4ROE - chains A and B of the 4 polymer chains in the assembly; structure by X-ray diffraction, 2.20 A resolution.

Chain A:
Protein: Transcription factor IIIB 50 kDa subunit
From: Homo sapiens
UniProt: Q9HAW0 (BRF2_HUMAN); residues 62-419 here = UniProt positions 62-419
Chain sequence (360 residues; numbered 60 to 419; the number before each row is that of its first residue):
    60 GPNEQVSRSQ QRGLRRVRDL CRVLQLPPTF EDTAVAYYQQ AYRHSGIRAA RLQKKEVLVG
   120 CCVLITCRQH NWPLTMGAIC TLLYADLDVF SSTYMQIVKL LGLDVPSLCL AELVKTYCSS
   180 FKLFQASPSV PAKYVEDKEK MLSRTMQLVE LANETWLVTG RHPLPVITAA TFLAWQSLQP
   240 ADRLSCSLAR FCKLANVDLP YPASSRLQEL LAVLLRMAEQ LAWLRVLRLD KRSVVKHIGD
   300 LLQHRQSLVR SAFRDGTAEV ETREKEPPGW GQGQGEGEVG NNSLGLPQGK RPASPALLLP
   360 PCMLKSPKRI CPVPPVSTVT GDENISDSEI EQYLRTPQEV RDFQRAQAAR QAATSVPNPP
Disordered / not traced: 60-63, 315-355, 412-419
Construct notes: expression tag (60-61)
What the authors report for this chain:
  - binding site for Non-template strand: Arg110
  - specificity-determining residues: Arg110, Tyr260
  - mutagenesis - R110A: decreased binding to DNA
  - post-translational modification sites: Cys361, Cys370
  - mutagenesis - C361A: unchanged binding to TBP/DNA complexes
  - mutagenesis - C361D (50-fold): decreased binding to TBP-DNA complexes
  - mutagenesis - C361D: unchanged binding to TATA-box-binding protein (chain B)

Chain B:
Protein: TATA-box-binding protein
From: Homo sapiens
UniProt: P20226 (TBP_HUMAN); residue numbers follow UniProt; this construct covers 159-339
Chain sequence (183 residues; row label = number of the first residue in the row):
   157 GPSGIVPQLQ NIVSTVNLGC KLDLKTIALR ARNAEYNPKR FAAVIMRIRE PRTTALIFSS
   217 GKMVCTGAKS EEQSRLAARK YARVVQKLGF PAKFLDFKIQ NMVGSCDVKF PIRLEGLVLT
   277 HQQFSSYEPE LFPGLIYRMI KPRIVLLIFV SGKVVLTGAK VRAEIYEAFE NIYPILKGFR
   337 KTT
Disordered / not traced: 157, 335-339
Construct notes: expression tag (157-158)

Chain A / chain B interface:
Contacting residue pairs (84; chain A residue first):
  Arg127(A) with Glu284(B), salt bridge; Glu286(B), salt bridge
  Thr134(A) with Glu286(B)
  Met135(A) with Glu284(B); Glu286(B), hydrogen bond (backbone-side chain); Leu287(B), hydrophobic
  Ser150(A) with Leu287(B)
  Tyr153(A) with Glu284(B), hydrogen bond
  Met154(A) with Ile292(B), hydrophobic
  Lys158(A) with Arg294(B)
  Asp163(A) with Gln278(B), hydrogen bond
  Leu167(A) with Glu286(B)
  Asn212(A) with Arg269(B), hydrogen bond (backbone-side chain); Glu271(B)
  Glu213(A) with Arg269(B), hydrogen bond (backbone-side chain)
  Trp215(A) with Pro267(B), hydrophobic; Ile268(B); Arg269(B); Val306(B), hydrophobic
  Thr218(A) with Leu270(B); Glu271(B), hydrogen bond; Tyr283(B); Val306(B)
  Gly219(A) with Tyr283(B), hydrogen bond (backbone-side chain); Pro289(B)
  Arg220(A) with Pro285(B)
  His221(A) with Pro285(B); Glu286(B), hydrogen bond (side chain-backbone)
  Pro222(A) with Glu286(B)
  Leu358(A) with Pro267(B), hydrophobic
  Pro359(A) with Pro267(B); Val306(B), hydrophobic
  Cys361(A) with Val306(B), hydrophobic; Ser307(B)
  Met362(A) with Pro267(B), hydrophobic; Ser307(B)
  Pro374(A) with Gln164(B)
  Ser376(A) with Gln229(B)
  Val378(A) with Glu228(B); Gln229(B); Leu232(B), hydrophobic
  Thr379(A) with Glu228(B)
  Gly380(A) with Glu228(B); Arg231(B), hydrogen bond (backbone-side chain); Arg235(B), hydrogen bond (backbone-side chain)
  Asp381(A) with Arg231(B), salt bridge; Arg235(B)
  Glu382(A) with Leu232(B); Arg235(B), hydrogen bond (backbone-side chain)
  Ile384(A) with Arg235(B); Lys236(B); Arg239(B), hydrogen bond (backbone-side chain)
  Ser385(A) with Arg239(B)
  Asp386(A) with Arg239(B), salt bridge; Lys243(B), salt bridge
  Glu388(A) with Glu206(B); Lys236(B), salt bridge
  Ile389(A) with Lys236(B); Arg239(B); Val240(B), hydrophobic; Lys243(B)
  Gln391(A) with Arg188(B), hydrogen bond (backbone-side chain); Arg205(B), hydrogen bond
  Tyr392(A) with Ala187(B); Arg188(B), hydrogen bond (backbone-backbone); Asn189(B); Arg203(B); Ile204(B); Arg205(B), hydrogen bond (side chain-backbone)
  Leu393(A) with Arg186(B); Arg188(B), hydrogen bond (backbone-side chain); Lys243(B); Leu244(B), hydrophobic
  Arg394(A) with Ala184(B), hydrogen bond (side chain-backbone); Leu185(B), hydrogen bond (side chain-backbone); Arg186(B), hydrogen bond (backbone-backbone); Ala187(B); Arg188(B)
  Thr395(A) with Arg188(B)
  Glu398(A) with Arg188(B), salt bridge
  Val399(A) with Arg186(B)
  Phe402(A) with Leu185(B), hydrophobic
  Gln403(A) with Leu185(B)
  Gln406(A) with Leu185(B)
Other interface residues (no listed pair), chain A (50 interface residues in all): Gly136, Leu146, Leu162, Thr214, Val217, Phe312, Glu390
Other interface residues (no listed pair), chain B (39 interface residues in all): Phe266, Ser282

Overview:
50 residues of chain A and 39 residues of chain B are in contact, with 20 hydrogen bonds and 7 salt bridges.
Polar contacts include Arg127(A)-Glu284(B), Arg127(A)-Glu286(B) and Asp381(A)-Arg231(B). From the paper: a
binding site for Non-template strand at Arg110(A); R110A of chain A reduces binding to DNA; 3 substitutions
were tested in all.
Chain A is Transcription factor IIIB 50 kDa subunit and chain B is TATA-box-binding protein, both from Homo
sapiens; the structure, Human TFIIB-related factor 2 (Brf2) and TBP bound to RPPH1 promoter, was determined by
X-ray diffraction, deposited together with 4ROC and 4ROD.
